Entry 9EJZ (electron microscopy, 2.06 A resolution); this record covers chains N and B of the 6 polymer chains in the assembly.

Chain N:
Molecule: nanobody 35
Source organism: Lama glama
Notes: antibody fragment or engineered binder
Chain sequence (156 residues; each row starts with the number of its first residue; numbers below 1 keep their minus sign (Met-21 is residue -21)):
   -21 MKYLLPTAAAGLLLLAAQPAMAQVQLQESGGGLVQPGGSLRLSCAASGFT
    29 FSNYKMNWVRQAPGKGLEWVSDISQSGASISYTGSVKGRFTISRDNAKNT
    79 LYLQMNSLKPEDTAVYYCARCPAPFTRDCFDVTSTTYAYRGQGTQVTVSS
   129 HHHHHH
Unresolved in the structure: -21 to 0, 127-134
Disulfide bonds: Cys22-Cys96, Cys99-Cys107

Chain B:
Molecule: Guanine nucleotide-binding protein G(I)/G(S)/G(T) subunit beta-1
Source organism: Rattus norvegicus
UniProt: P54311 (GBB1_RAT); residues 2-340 here = UniProt positions 2-340
Chain sequence (350 residues; each row starts with the number of its first residue; numbers below 1 keep their minus sign (Met-9 is residue -9)):
    -9 MHHHHHHGSSGSELDQLRQEAEQLKNQIRDARKACADATLSQITNNIDPV
    41 GRIQMRTRRTLRGHLAKIYAMHWGTDSRLLVSASQDGKLIIWDSYTTNKV
    91 HAIPLRSSWVMTCAYAPSGNYVACGGLDNICSIYNLKTREGNVRVSRELA
   141 GHTGYLSCCRFLDDNQIVTSSGDTTCALWDIETGQQTTTFTGHTGDVMSL
   191 SLAPDTRLFVSGACDASAKLWDVREGMCRQTFTGHESDINAICFFPNGNA
   241 FATGSDDATCRLFDLRADQELMTYSHDNIICGITSVSFSKSGRLLLAGYD
   291 DFNCNVWDALKADRAGVLAGHDNRVSCLGVTDDGMAVATGSWDSFLKIWN
Unresolved in the structure: -9 to 1
Differences from the reference sequence: expression tag (-9 to 1)
Swiss-Prot annotation at these positions:
  - modified residue: Ser2 (N-acetylserine), His266 (Phosphohistidine)

Chain N / chain B interface:
Pairs across the interface (29):
  Gln1(N) - Lys15(B)
  Gln1(N) - Thr223(B)
  Gln1(N) - Gly224(B)
  Val2(N) - His225(B)
  Val2(N) - Glu226(B)
  Gln3(N) - Glu12(B)
  Gly26(N) - Glu226(B)
  Phe27(N) - Glu226(B)
  Thr28(N) - Glu226(B)  hydrogen bond (backbone-side chain)
  Tyr32(N) - Glu226(B)
  Tyr32(N) - Ser227(B)
  Tyr32(N) - Asp247(B)
  Arg98(N) - Glu226(B)  hydrogen bond (side chain-backbone)
  Pro100(N) - Ser227(B)  hydrogen bond (backbone-side chain)
  Pro100(N) - Asp228(B)
  Ala101(N) - Ser227(B)
  Pro102(N) - Asp246(B)
  Pro102(N) - Asp247(B)
  Phe103(N) - Ile270(B)  hydrophobic
  Thr114(N) - Thr184(B)
  Ala116(N) - Thr184(B)
  Ala116(N) - Cys204(B)
  Ala116(N) - Asp205(B)
  Tyr117(N) - Cys204(B)  hydrogen bond (side chain-backbone)
  Tyr117(N) - Asp205(B)
  Tyr117(N) - Ala206(B)  hydrogen bond (side chain-backbone)
  Tyr117(N) - Ser227(B)
  Tyr117(N) - Asp228(B)  hydrogen bond
  Gln120(N) - Arg8(B)

Summary:
The chain N/chain B interface involves 16 residues from each chain; the contacts include 6 hydrogen bonds.
Among the polar pairs are Thr28(N)-Glu226(B), Arg98(N)-Glu226(B) and Pro100(N)-Ser227(B).
Chain N is nanobody 35 (Lama glama) and chain B is Guanine nucleotide-binding protein G(I)/G(S)/G(T) subunit
beta-1 (Rattus norvegicus); the structure, Human M5 muscarinic acetylcholine receptor complex with mini-Gq,
agonist acetylcholine and positive allosteric modulator VU6007678, was determined by electron microscopy,
deposited together with 9EK0.
